6L03 - chains A and F; structure by X-ray diffraction, 2.08 A resolution.

# Chain A
Protein: Tyrosine-protein phosphatase non-receptor type 9
From: Homo sapiens
Notes: EC 3.1.3.48
UniProtKB: P43378 (PTN9_HUMAN); residues 277-583 here = UniProt positions 277-583
Sequence (307 residues; each row starts with the number of its first residue):
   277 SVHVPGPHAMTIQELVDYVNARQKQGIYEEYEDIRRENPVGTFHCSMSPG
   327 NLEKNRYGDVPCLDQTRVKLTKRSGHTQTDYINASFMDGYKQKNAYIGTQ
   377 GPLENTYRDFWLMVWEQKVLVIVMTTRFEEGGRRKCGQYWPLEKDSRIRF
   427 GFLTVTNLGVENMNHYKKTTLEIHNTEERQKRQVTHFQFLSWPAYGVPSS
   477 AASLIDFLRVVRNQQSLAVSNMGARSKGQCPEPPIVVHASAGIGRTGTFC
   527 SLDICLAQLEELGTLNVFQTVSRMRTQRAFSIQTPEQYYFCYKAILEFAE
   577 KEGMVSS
Disordered / not traced: 499-506, 582-583
Sequence notes: conflict Ala470 (Asp in P43378), Ala515 (Cys in P43378)
Curated features (UniProtKB/Swiss-Prot):
  - binding site (substrate): Gln559
Reported in the primary citation:
  - conformationally variable residues: Tyr471
  - mutagenesis - Y471A, Y471F, I519A: unchanged catalytic activity with stxbp1-pY145 peptide (chain F)
  - mutagenesis - Y471A, I519A: unchanged catalytic activity on DYNAMIN2 pY125
  - mutagenesis - R409A, R410A: decreased catalytic activity with stxbp1-pY145 peptide (chain F)
  - mutagenesis - R409A, R410A: decreased catalytic activity on DYNAMIN2 pY125
  - mutagenesis - R409A, R410A: decreased signaling in response to probability of both PSF and SAF
  - specificity-determining residues: Gly334, Arg409, Arg410
  - mutagenesis - Y333A (more than 8-fold): decreased catalytic activity on pNPP
  - mutagenesis - G334R, D335A, Y471A, Y471F, I519A, Q559A: decreased catalytic activity
  - mutagenesis - G334R, D335A, Y471A, Y471F, Q559A: unchanged catalytic activity on pNPP
  - mutagenesis - G334R, D335A, Y471A, Y471F, I519A, Q559A: decreased signaling in response to quantal size
  - mutagenesis - G334R, D335A, Q559A: decreased signaling in response to AngII-induced foot probabilities
  - mutagenesis - Y471A, Y471F, I519A: unchanged signaling in response to foot probability

# Chain F
Protein: stxbp1-pY145 peptide
Sequence (9 residues; numbered 390 to 398; the number before each row is that of its first residue):
   390 ESQVYSLDS
Disordered / not traced: 390, 398
Modified positions: Tyr394 (O-phosphotyrosine; PTR)

# How chain A and chain F interact
Residue-residue contacts (20; chain A residue first):
  Arg332(A) with Gln392(F)
  Tyr333(A) with Gln392(F); Val393(F); Tyr394(F)
  Gly334(A) with Gln392(F), hydrogen bond (backbone-backbone)
  Asp335(A) with Val393(F); Tyr394(F), hydrogen bond (side chain-backbone); Ser395(F), hydrogen bond (side chain-backbone)
  Val336(A) with Tyr394(F)
  Tyr471(A) with Tyr394(F), hydrogen bond (side chain-backbone); Asp397(F)
  Ala515(A) with Tyr394(F)
  Ser516(A) with Tyr394(F)
  Ala517(A) with Tyr394(F)
  Gly518(A) with Tyr394(F)
  Ile519(A) with Tyr394(F)
  Gly520(A) with Tyr394(F)
  Arg521(A) with Tyr394(F)
  Gln559(A) with Tyr394(F); Ser395(F)
Other interface residues (no listed pair), chain F (6 interface residues in all): Ser391
The authors on this interface:
  - interface residues, chain A: Tyr471(A)

# Overview
The interface between chain A and chain F involves 14 residues on one side and 6 on the other; the contacts
include 4 hydrogen bonds. Polar contacts include Asp335(A)-Tyr394(F), Asp335(A)-Ser395(F) and
Tyr471(A)-Tyr394(F). From the paper: G334R, D335A and Y471A of chain A, among others, reduce catalytic
activity; the interface residue Tyr471(A); 9 substitutions were tested in all.
Chain A is Tyrosine-protein phosphatase non-receptor type 9 (Homo sapiens) and chain F is stxbp1-pY145
peptide; the structure, structure of PTP-MEG2 and MUNC18-1-pY145 peptide complex, was determined by X-ray
diffraction (same publication as 6KZQ).
